PDB entry 2J0L | X-ray diffraction, 2.30 A resolution | chain A

== Chain A ==
Protein: Focal adhesion kinase 1
From: Gallus gallus
Notes: EC 2.7.10.2; fragment: kinase domain, residues 411-686
UniProt: Q00944 (FAK1_CHICK); numbering as in UniProt (aligned over 411-686)
Amino-acid sequence (276 residues; row label = number of the first residue in the row):
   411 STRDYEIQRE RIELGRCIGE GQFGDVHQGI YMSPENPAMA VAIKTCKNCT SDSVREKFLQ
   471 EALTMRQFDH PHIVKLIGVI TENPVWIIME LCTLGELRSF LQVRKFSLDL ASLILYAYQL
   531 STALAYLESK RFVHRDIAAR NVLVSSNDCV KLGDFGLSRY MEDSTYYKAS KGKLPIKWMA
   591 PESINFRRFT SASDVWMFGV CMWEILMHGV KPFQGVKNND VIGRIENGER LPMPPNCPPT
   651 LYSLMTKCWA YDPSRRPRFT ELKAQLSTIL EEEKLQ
Construct notes: conflict Ser556 (Ala in Q00944), Asn557 (Thr in Q00944)
Modified / non-standard residues: Tyr576 (o-phosphotyrosine; PTR); Tyr577 (o-phosphotyrosine; PTR)
UniProt features mapped onto this chain:
  - active site: Asp546 (Proton acceptor)
  - binding site (ATP): Ile428 to Gly434, Lys454, Glu500 to Cys502
  - modified residue (Phosphotyrosine): Tyr576, Tyr577
Bound ions: Mg2+: Asp564 (together with AMP-PNP)
Ligand contacts: AMP-PNP: Ile428, Gly429, Glu430, Gly431, Gln432, Val436, Ala452, Lys454, Glu471, Val484, Met499, Glu500, Leu501, Cys502, Glu506, Asp546, Arg550, Asn551, Leu553, Asp564
Reported in the primary citation:
  - post-translational modification sites: Tyr576, Tyr577
  - contacts within the chain: Arg545-Tyr577, Arg569-Tyr577 (hydrogen bond), Tyr577-Ala579 (backbone contact), Tyr577-Ser580 (backbone contact)
  - mutagenesis - S463Y, F596D: increased catalytic activity
  - mutagenesis - K454R: abolished catalytic activity

== Summary ==
Ligands of chain A: AMP-PNP. UniProt lists active-site residue Asp546 and 11 ATP-binding residues. From the
paper: S463Y and F596D increase catalytic activity; modification sites Tyr576 and Tyr577.
Chain A is Focal adhesion kinase 1 (Gallus gallus); the structure, Crystal structure of a the active
conformation of the kinase domain of focal adhesion kinase with ..., was determined by X-ray diffraction,
deposited together with 2J0K, 2J0M and 2J0J.
